PDB entry 6R0W | electron microscopy, 3.60 A resolution | chains A and D of the 26 polymer chains in the assembly

== Chain A ==
Name: V-type ATP synthase alpha chain
Organism: Thermus thermophilus (strain HB8 / ATCC 27634 / DSM 579)
Notes: EC 7.1.2.2
Reference sequence: Q56403 (VATA_THET8); numbering as in UniProt (aligned over 1-578)
Chain sequence (578 residues; each row starts with the number of its first residue):
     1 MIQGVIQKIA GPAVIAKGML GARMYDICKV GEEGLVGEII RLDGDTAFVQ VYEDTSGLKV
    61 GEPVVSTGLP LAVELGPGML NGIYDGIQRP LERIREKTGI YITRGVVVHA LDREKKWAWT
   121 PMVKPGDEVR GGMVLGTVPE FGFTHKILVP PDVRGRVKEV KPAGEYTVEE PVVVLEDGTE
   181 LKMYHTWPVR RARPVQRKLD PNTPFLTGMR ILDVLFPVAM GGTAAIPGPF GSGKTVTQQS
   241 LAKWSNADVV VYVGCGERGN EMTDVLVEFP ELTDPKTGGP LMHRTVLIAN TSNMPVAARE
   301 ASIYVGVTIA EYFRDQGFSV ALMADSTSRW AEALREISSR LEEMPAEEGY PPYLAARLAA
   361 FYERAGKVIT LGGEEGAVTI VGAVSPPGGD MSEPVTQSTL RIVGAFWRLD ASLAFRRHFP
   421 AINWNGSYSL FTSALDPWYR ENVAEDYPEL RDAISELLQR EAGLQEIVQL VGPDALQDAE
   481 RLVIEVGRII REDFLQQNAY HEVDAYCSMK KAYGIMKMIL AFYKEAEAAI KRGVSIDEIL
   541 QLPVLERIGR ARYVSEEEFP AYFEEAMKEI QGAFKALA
Disordered / not traced: 578

== Chain D ==
Name: V-type ATP synthase beta chain
Organism: Thermus thermophilus (strain HB8 / ATCC 27634 / DSM 579)
Reference sequence: Q56404 (VATB_THET8); residue numbers follow UniProt; this construct covers 1-478
Chain sequence (478 residues; numbered 1 to 478; the number before each row is that of its first residue):
     1 MDLLKKEYTG ITYISGPLLF VENAKDLAYG AIVDIKDGTG RVRGGQVIEV SEEYAVIQVF
    61 EETTGLDLAT TSVSLVEDVA RLGVSKEMLG RRFNGIGKPI DGLPPITPEK RLPITGLPLN
   121 PVARRKPEQF IQTGISTIDV MNTLVRGQKL PIFSGSGLPA NEIAAQIARQ ATVRPDLSGE
   181 GEKEEPFAVV FAAMGITQRE LSYFIQEFER TGALSRSVLF LNKADDPTIE RILTPRMALT
   241 VAEYLAFEHD YHVLVILTDM TNYCEALREI GAAREEIPGR RGYPGYMYTD LATIYERAGV
   301 VEGKKGSVTQ IPILSMPDDD RTHPIPDLTG YITEGQIQLS RELHRKGIYP PIDPLPSLSR
   361 LMNNGVGKGK TREDHKQVSD QLYSAYANGV DIRKLVAIIG EDALTENDRR YLQFADAFER
   421 FFINQGQQNR SIEESLQIAW ALLSMLPQGE LKRISKDHIG KYYGQKLEEI WGAPQALD
Disordered / not traced: 1-4, 465-478

== Interface between chain A and chain D ==
Contacting residue pairs - 36 pairs, chain A then chain D:
  Leu20(A) - Ala69(D)  hydrophobic
  Ala22(A) - Asp67(D)
  Arg23(A) - Asp37(D)  salt bridge
  Arg23(A) - Thr39(D)
  Arg23(A) - Gly65(D)  hydrogen bond (side chain-backbone)
  Arg23(A) - Leu66(D)
  Arg23(A) - Asp67(D)
  Met24(A) - Ile14(D)
  Met24(A) - Thr63(D)
  Met24(A) - Gly65(D)  hydrogen bond (backbone-backbone)
  Met24(A) - Leu66(D)  hydrogen bond (backbone-backbone)
  Tyr25(A) - Thr63(D)
  Tyr25(A) - Thr64(D)
  Arg41(A) - Tyr13(D)  hydrogen bond
  Arg41(A) - Ile14(D)
  Arg41(A) - Ser15(D)
  Leu42(A) - Tyr13(D)
  Leu42(A) - Ile14(D)  hydrogen bond (backbone-backbone)
  Leu42(A) - Leu68(D)  hydrophobic
  Asp43(A) - Thr12(D)
  Asp43(A) - Tyr13(D)
  Gly44(A) - Thr12(D)  hydrogen bond (backbone-backbone)
  Gly44(A) - Leu68(D)
  Asp200(A) - Gln206(D)  hydrogen bond
  Pro352(A) - Glu265(D)
  Pro352(A) - Glu269(D)
  Ala356(A) - Glu269(D)
  Ala359(A) - Ala224(D)
  Glu363(A) - Thr197(D)
  Glu363(A) - Gln198(D)  hydrogen bond (side chain-backbone)
  Glu363(A) - Asp225(D)
  Ser392(A) - Asp318(D)  hydrogen bond
  Gln397(A) - Pro317(D)  hydrogen bond (side chain-backbone)
  Arg401(A) - Asn262(D)
  Leu430(A) - Arg199(D)
  Phe431(A) - Arg199(D)
Interface residues without a listed pair, chain A (27 interface residues in all): Gly21, Leu199, Pro201, Ala346, Glu347, Tyr353, Ala355, Ile402
Interface residues without a listed pair, chain D (27 interface residues in all): Ser202, Arg268, Arg281

== Overview ==
Chain A and chain D each contribute 27 residues to their interface, with 10 hydrogen bonds and 1 salt bridge.
Polar contacts include Arg23(A)-Asp37(D), Arg23(A)-Gly65(D) and Arg41(A)-Tyr13(D).
Here chain A is V-type ATP synthase alpha chain and chain D is V-type ATP synthase beta chain, both from
Thermus thermophilus (strain HB8 / ATCC 27634 / DSM 579). Entry 6R0W (Thermus thermophilus V/A-type
ATPase/synthase, rotational state 2) was determined by electron microscopy, deposited together with 6QUM,
6R0Y, 6R0Z and 6R10.
